PDB entry 6CUE | electron microscopy, 4.00 A resolution | chains 2 and C of the 24 polymer chains in the assembly

Chain 2 (and C):
Molecule: Envelope glycoprotein gp120
Organism: Human immunodeficiency virus 1
Notes: chain C of this document is another copy of the same molecule, construct and numbering; everything in this record applies to it too
UniProt: Q2N0S6 (Q2N0S6_9HIV1); the construct lacks a stretch of the UniProt sequence and is renumbered around it, so the offset changes along the chain: 31-141 = UniProt 30-140; 150-185 = UniProt 141-176; 187-309 = UniProt 186-308; 312-321 = UniProt 309-318; 2 more segments
Amino-acid sequence (473 residues; row label = number of the first residue in the row; note: 12 numbers in that range are skipped by the numbering (no residue carries them; nothing is unmodelled there); a row labelled like 185A-185I holds insertion residues (185A, then the next letters in order)):
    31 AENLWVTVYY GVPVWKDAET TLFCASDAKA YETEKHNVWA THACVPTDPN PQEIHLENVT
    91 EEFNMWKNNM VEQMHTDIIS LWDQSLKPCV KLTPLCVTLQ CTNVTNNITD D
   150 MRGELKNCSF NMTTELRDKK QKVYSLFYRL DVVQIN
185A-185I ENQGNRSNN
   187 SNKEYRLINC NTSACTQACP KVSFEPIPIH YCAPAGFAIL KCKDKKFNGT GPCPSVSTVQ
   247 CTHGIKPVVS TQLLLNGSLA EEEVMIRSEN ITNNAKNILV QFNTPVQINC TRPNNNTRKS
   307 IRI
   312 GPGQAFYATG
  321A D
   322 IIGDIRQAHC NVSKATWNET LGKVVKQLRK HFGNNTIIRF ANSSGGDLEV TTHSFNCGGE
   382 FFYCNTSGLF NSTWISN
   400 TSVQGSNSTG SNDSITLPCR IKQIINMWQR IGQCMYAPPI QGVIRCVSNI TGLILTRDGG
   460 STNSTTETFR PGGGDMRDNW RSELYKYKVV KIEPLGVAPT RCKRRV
Disordered / not traced: 185A-185I, 400-410
Construct notes: conflict Cys201 (Ile200 in Q2N0S6), Asn332 (Thr330 in Q2N0S6), Cys433 (Ala430 in Q2N0S6), Cys501 (Ala498 in Q2N0S6)
Disulfides: Cys54-Cys74, Cys119-Cys205, Cys126-Cys196, Cys131-Cys157, Cys201-Cys433, Cys218-Cys247, Cys228-Cys239, Cys296-Cys331, Cys378-Cys445, Cys385-Cys418
Covalently attached groups: N-acetylglucosamine (NAG) linked to Asn133, Asn156, Asn160, Asn197, Asn234, Asn262, Asn295, Asn301, Asn363, Asn386, Asn448; glycan linked to Asn137, Asn276, Asn332
From the paper describing this entry:
  - mutagenesis - S241N: decreased binding to vFP16.02
  - mutagenesis - S241N: decreased binding to vFP20.01
  - post-translational modification sites: Asn88, Asn295, Asn448 (citing earlier work)

Chain 2 / chain C interface:
Contacting residue pairs (12; chain 2 residue first):
  Glu164(2) with Asn197(C)
  Leu165(2) with Cys126(C); Thr128(C)
  Arg166(2) with Thr123(C); Cys126(C)
  Asp167(2) with Val127(C); Thr128(C), hydrogen bond; Asn160(C)
  Pro313(2) with Cys196(C); Ser199(C); Ala200(C)
  Gly314(2) with Thr198(C)
Also at the interface, not in a pair above, chain 2 (7 interface residues in all): Arg308
Also at the interface, not in a pair above, chain C (11 interface residues in all): Arg192

In short:
The interface between chain 2 and chain C involves 7 residues on one side and 11 on the other, with 1 hydrogen
bond. The hydrogen-bonded pair is Asp167(2)-Thr128(C). From the paper: S241N of chain 2 reduces binding to
vFP16.02; modification sites Asn88(2), Asn295(2) and Asn448(2).
Chain 2 and chain C are both Envelope glycoprotein gp120 (Human immunodeficiency virus 1); the structure,
Cryo-EM structure at 4.0 A resolution of vaccine-elicited antibody vFP7.04 in complex with HIV-1 Env BG505
..., was determined by electron microscopy together with 6CUF from the same study.
